Entry 3BKT (X-ray diffraction, 1.50 A resolution); this record covers chains C and D of the 4 polymer chains in the assembly.

Chain C (and D):
Molecule: Nickel-responsive regulator
From: Escherichia coli
Notes: chain D of this document is another copy of the same molecule, construct and numbering; everything in this record applies to it too
UniProtKB: P0A6Z6 (NIKR_ECOLI); numbering as in UniProt (aligned over 48-133)
Chain sequence (86 residues; each row starts with the number of its first residue):
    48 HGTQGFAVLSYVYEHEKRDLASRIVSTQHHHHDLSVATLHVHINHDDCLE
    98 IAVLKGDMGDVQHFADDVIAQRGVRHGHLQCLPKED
Unresolved in the structure: 48-50, 133 (chain D: 48-49, 64-66, 132-133)
Bound ions: Cu ion site 1: His76 (shared with 2 residues of chain A); Cu ion site 2: His87 (shared with 1 residue of chain A)
Curated features (UniProtKB/Swiss-Prot):
  - binding site (Ni(2+)): His76, His87, His89, Cys95

How chain C and chain D interact:
Residue-residue contacts - 24 pairs, chain C then chain D:
  Phe53(C) - Ile90(D)  hydrophobic
  Ser57(C) - Gln127(D)  hydrogen bond
  Leu86(C) - Val100(D)  hydrophobic
  Val88(C) - Phe53(D)  hydrophobic
  His89(C) - Phe53(D)
  Ile90(C) - Phe53(D)
  Leu96(C) - Val55(D)  hydrophobic
  Leu96(C) - Val100(D)  hydrophobic
  Leu96(C) - Leu129(D)  hydrophobic
  Ile98(C) - Ile98(D)  hydrophobic
  Ile98(C) - Val100(D)  hydrophobic
  Val100(C) - Leu86(D)  hydrophobic
  Val100(C) - Leu96(D)  hydrophobic
  Val100(C) - Ile98(D)  hydrophobic
  His123(C) - Leu129(D)
  His125(C) - His125(D)  hydrogen bond
  His125(C) - Gln127(D)
  Gln127(C) - Ser57(D)  hydrogen bond
  Gln127(C) - His123(D)  hydrogen bond (side chain-backbone)
  Leu129(C) - Leu96(D)  hydrophobic
  Leu129(C) - His123(D)
  Glu132(C) - Asp94(D)
  Glu132(C) - Arg122(D)  salt bridge
  Glu132(C) - His123(D)  salt bridge
Interface residues without a listed pair, chain C (18 interface residues in all): Val55, Val59, Val83, Ala84
Interface residues without a listed pair, chain D (18 interface residues in all): Val59, Val83, Ala84, Val88

Summary:
The chain C/chain D interface involves 18 residues from each chain, with 4 hydrogen bonds and 2 salt bridges.
Among the polar pairs are Glu132(C)-Arg122(D), Glu132(C)-His123(D) and Ser57(C)-Gln127(D). Curated annotation
(UniProt) lists 4 Ni2+-binding residues on chain C.
Both chains are Nickel-responsive regulator (Escherichia coli). Entry 3BKT (Copper-bound C-terminal Domain of
NikR) was determined by X-ray diffraction (same publication as 3BKF and 3BKU).
